Entry 5APK (X-ray diffraction, 2.10 A resolution); this record covers chains A and B of the 3 polymer chains in the assembly.

# Chain A (and B)
Name: Nuclear receptor ror-gamma
Organism: Homo sapiens
Notes: fragment: ligand binding domain; chain B of this document is another copy of the same molecule, construct and numbering; everything in this record applies to it too
Reference sequence: P51449 (RORG_HUMAN); residue numbers follow UniProt; this construct covers 265-507
Chain sequence (265 residues; each row starts with the number of its first residue):
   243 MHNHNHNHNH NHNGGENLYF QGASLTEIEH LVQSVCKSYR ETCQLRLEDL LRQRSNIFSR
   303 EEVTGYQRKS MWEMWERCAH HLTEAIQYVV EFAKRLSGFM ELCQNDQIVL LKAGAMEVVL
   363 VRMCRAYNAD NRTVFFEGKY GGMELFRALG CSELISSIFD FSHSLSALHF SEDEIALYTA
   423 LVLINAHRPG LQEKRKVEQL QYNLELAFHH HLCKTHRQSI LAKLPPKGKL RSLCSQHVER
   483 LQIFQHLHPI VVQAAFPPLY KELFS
Not modelled in the structure: 243-257, 487-507 (chain B: 243-264, 501-507)
Sequence notes: expression tag (243-264)
Curated features (UniProtKB/Swiss-Prot):
  - motif: Leu501 to Phe506 (AF-2)
  - mutagenesis: Ala327 (A327F: Completely abolishes transcriptional activity), Phe378 (F378Q: Completely abolishes transcriptional activity), Ile397 (I397N: Nearly abolishes transcriptional activity)

# Chain A / chain B interface
Residue-residue contacts - 7 pairs, chain A then chain B:
  Trp317(A) - Pro500(B)  hydrogen bond (side chain-backbone)
  His322(A) - Gln495(B)  hydrogen bond
  His322(A) - Ala496(B)
  Glu326(A) - Gln495(B)  hydrogen bond
  Gln329(A) - Val493(B)
  Tyr330(A) - Val493(B)  hydrophobic
  Glu333(A) - Val493(B)
Interface residues without a listed pair, chain A (10 interface residues in all): Trp314, Thr325, Ile350, Phe486
Interface residues without a listed pair, chain B (5 interface residues in all): Ile350

# In short
10 residues of chain A face 5 of chain B across their interface, with 3 hydrogen bonds. Polar contacts include
Trp317(A)-Pro500(B), His322(A)-Gln495(B) and Glu326(A)-Gln495(B). UniProt lists 3 mutagenesis sites on chain
A.
Chain A and chain B are both Nuclear receptor ror-gamma (Homo sapiens); the structure, Ligand complex of RORg
LBD, was determined by X-ray diffraction, deposited together with 5APH and 5APJ.
